PDB entry 1SYL | X-ray diffraction, 1.95 A resolution | chain A

[Chain A]
Protein: Deoxyuridine 5'-triphosphate nucleotidohydrolase
Source organism: Escherichia coli
Notes: EC 3.6.1.23
Reference sequence: P06968 (DUT_ECOLI); residues 2-152 here correspond to UniProt positions 1-151 (UniProt number = residue number - 1)
Chain sequence (152 residues; row label = number of the first residue in the row):
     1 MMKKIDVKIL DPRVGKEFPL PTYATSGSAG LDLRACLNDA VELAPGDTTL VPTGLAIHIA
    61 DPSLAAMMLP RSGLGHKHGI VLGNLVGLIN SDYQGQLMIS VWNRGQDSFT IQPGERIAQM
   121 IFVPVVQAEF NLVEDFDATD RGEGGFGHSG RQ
Disordered / not traced: 138-152
Construct notes: initiating methionine (1); engineered mutation Asn90 (Asp89 in P06968)
Small-molecule neighbours: deoxyuridine-5'-triphosphate (DUT): Met68, Arg71, Ser72, Gly73, Asn84, Gly87, Leu88, Ile89, Asn90, Tyr93, Gln96, Leu97, Met98, Gln119
Reported in the primary citation:
  - mutagenesis - D90N: unchanged binding to dUTP

[In short]
Bound to chain A: deoxyuridine-5'-triphosphate. The paper reports that D90N leaves binding to dUTP unchanged.
Chain A is Deoxyuridine 5'-triphosphate nucleotidohydrolase (Escherichia coli); the structure, Crystal
structure of inactive mutant dUTPase complexed with substrate dUTP, was determined by X-ray diffraction
together with 1RN8, 1RNJ, 1SEH and 1SR5 from the same study.
